PDB entry 6XKY | electron microscopy, 3.20 A resolution | chains K and N of the 20 polymer chains in the assembly

Chain K (and N):
Name: Flagellin
Organism: Caulobacter vibrioides (strain NA1000 / CB15N)
Notes: chain N of this document is another copy of the same molecule, construct and numbering; everything in this record applies to it too
UniProtKB: A0A0H3C7K6 (A0A0H3C7K6_CAUVN); residue numbers follow UniProt; this construct covers 1-273
Chain sequence (273 residues; row label = number of the first residue in the row):
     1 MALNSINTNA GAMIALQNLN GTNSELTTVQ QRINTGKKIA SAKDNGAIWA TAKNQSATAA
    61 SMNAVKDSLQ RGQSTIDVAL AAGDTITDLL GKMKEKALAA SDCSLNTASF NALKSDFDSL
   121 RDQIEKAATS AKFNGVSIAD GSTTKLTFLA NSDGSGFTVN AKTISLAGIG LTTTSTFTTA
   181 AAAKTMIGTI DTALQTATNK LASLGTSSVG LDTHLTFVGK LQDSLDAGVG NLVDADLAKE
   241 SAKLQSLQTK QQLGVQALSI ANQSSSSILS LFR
Disordered / not traced: 1, 273
Sequence notes: conflict C103 (Thr in A0A0H3C7K6), S130 (Asn in A0A0H3C7K6)

Chain K / chain N interface:
Contacting residue pairs - 53 pairs, chain K then chain N:
  I33(K) - F272(N)  hydrophobic
  G36(K) - N7(N)  hydrogen bond (backbone-side chain)
  L80(K) - K43(N)
  T87(K) - K53(N)
  K94(K) - T58(N)
  K94(K) - S61(N)
  E95(K) - A60(N)
  E95(K) - A64(N)
  L98(K) - S61(N)
  L98(K) - V65(N)  hydrophobic
  L98(K) - L149(N)
  L98(K) - S152(N)
  S101(K) - L149(N)
  D102(K) - S68(N)  hydrogen bond
  D102(K) - R71(N)  salt bridge
  D102(K) - T147(N)
  D102(K) - F148(N)
  D102(K) - L149(N)
  C103(K) - T147(N)
  S104(K) - R71(N)  hydrogen bond
  S104(K) - T147(N)
  S104(K) - F148(N)
  L105(K) - R71(N)
  N106(K) - N134(N)  hydrogen bond (side chain-backbone)
  K184(K) - G154(N)
  L194(K) - N54(N)
  L194(K) - A57(N)  hydrophobic
  Q195(K) - N54(N)
  T198(K) - W49(N)
  T198(K) - A50(N)
  T198(K) - N54(N)
  L201(K) - A42(N)
  L201(K) - W49(N)  hydrophobic
  A202(K) - G46(N)
  G205(K) - A42(N)
  G205(K) - K43(N)
  S208(K) - K43(N)  hydrogen bond
  V209(K) - K43(N)
  D212(K) - K43(N)  salt bridge
  D223(K) - M13(N)
  D223(K) - Q17(N)  hydrogen bond
  D234(K) - S5(N)  hydrogen bond
  D234(K) - N7(N)  hydrogen bond
  D234(K) - T8(N)
  A235(K) - A2(N)
  A235(K) - S5(N)
  D236(K) - A2(N)
  D236(K) - N4(N)
  L237(K) - N4(N)
  L237(K) - I268(N)  hydrophobic
  L237(K) - F272(N)
  A238(K) - N4(N)
  A238(K) - L271(N)  hydrophobic
Other interface residues (no listed pair), chain K (37 interface residues in all): T35, K37, A99, I187, K220, D226, G230, S241
Other interface residues (no listed pair), chain N (36 interface residues in all): I6, N63, L146, N151, D153

Summary:
The interface between chain K and chain N involves 37 residues on one side and 36 on the other; the contacts
include 8 hydrogen bonds and 2 salt bridges. Among the polar pairs are D102(K)-R71(N), D212(K)-K43(N) and
G36(K)-N7(N).
Both chains are Flagellin (Caulobacter vibrioides (strain NA1000 / CB15N)). Entry 6XKY (Caulobacter crescentus
FljK filament, straightened) was determined by electron microscopy (same publication as 6XL0).
